8IBX - chains C and A of the 4 polymer chains in the assembly; structure by electron microscopy, 3.74 A resolution.

Chain C:
Molecule: Reverse transcriptase-like protein
Organism: Bombyx mori
UniProtKB: V9H052 (V9H052_BOMMO); residue numbers follow UniProt; this construct covers 1-1114
Sequence (1114 residues; each row starts with the number of its first residue):
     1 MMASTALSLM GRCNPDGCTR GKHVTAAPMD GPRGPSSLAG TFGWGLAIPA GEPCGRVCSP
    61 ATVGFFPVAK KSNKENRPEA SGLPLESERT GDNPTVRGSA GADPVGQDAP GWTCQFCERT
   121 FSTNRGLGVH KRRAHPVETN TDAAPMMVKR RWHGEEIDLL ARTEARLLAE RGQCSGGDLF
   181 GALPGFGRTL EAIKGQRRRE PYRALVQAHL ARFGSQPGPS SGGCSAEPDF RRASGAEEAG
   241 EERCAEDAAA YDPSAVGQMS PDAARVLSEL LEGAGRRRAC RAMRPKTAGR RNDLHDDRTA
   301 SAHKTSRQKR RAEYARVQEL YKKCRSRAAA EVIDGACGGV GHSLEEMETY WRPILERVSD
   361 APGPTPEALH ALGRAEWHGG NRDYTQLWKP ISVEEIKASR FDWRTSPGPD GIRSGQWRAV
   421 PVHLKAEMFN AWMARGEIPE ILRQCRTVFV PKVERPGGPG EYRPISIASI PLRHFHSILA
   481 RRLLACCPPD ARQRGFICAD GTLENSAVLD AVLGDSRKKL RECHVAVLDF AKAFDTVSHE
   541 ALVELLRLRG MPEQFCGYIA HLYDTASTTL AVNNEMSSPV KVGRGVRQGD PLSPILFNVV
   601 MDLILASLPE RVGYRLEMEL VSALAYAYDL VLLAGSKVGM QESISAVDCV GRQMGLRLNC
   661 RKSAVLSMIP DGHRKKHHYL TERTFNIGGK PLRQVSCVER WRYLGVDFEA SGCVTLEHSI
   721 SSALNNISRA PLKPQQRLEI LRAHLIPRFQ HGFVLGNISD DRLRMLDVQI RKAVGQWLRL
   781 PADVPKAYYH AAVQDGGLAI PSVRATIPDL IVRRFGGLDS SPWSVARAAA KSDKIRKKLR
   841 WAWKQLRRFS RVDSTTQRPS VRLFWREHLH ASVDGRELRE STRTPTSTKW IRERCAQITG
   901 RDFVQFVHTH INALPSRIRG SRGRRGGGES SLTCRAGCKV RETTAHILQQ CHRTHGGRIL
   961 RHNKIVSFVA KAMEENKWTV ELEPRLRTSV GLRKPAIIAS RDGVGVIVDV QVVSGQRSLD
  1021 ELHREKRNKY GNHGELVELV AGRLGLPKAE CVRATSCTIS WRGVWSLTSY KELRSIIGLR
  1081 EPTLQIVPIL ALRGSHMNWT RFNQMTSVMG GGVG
Unresolved in the structure: 1-110, 216-259, 284-304, 375-384, 1108-1114
Differences from the reference sequence: conflict Tyr628 (Asp in V9H052), Ala996 (Asp in V9H052)
Ion coordination: Zn2+ site 1: Cys114, Cys117, His130, His135; Zn2+ site 2: Cys934, Cys938, His946

Chain A:
Molecule: 60-nt DNA strand
Organism: Bombyx mori
Sequence (60 nucleotides; numbered 1 to 60; the number before each row is that of its first residue):
     1 CAAGCGCGGG TAAACGGCGG GAGTAACTAT GACTCTCTTA AGGTAGCCAA ATGCCTCGTC
Unresolved in the structure: 34-60

Chain C / chain A interface:
Contacting residue pairs (38; chain C residue first):
  Arg119(C) - DA25(A)  phosphate contact
  Arg119(C) - DA26(A)  salt bridge to the phosphate
  Thr123(C) - DT24(A)  phosphate contact
  Gly126(C) - DA25(A)  phosphate contact
  Val129(C) - DA25(A)  sugar contact
  Met146(C) - DG16(A)  phosphate contact
  Met147(C) - DG16(A)  phosphate contact
  Val148(C) - DC15(A)  phosphate contact
  Val148(C) - DG16(A)  hydrogen bond to the phosphate
  Lys149(C) - DA13(A)  base contact
  Lys149(C) - DA14(A)  hydrogen bond to the base
  Lys149(C) - DC15(A)  sugar contact
  Lys149(C) - DG16(A)  phosphate contact
  Arg151(C) - DG16(A)  hydrogen bond to the sugar
  Arg151(C) - DG17(A)  sugar contact
  Cys174(C) - DG8(A)  phosphate contact
  Ser175(C) - DC7(A)  phosphate contact
  Ser175(C) - DG8(A)  hydrogen bond to the phosphate
  Gly177(C) - DC7(A)  phosphate contact
  Lys194(C) - DG8(A)  base contact
  Lys194(C) - DG9(A)  hydrogen bond to the base
  Arg197(C) - DG8(A)  sugar contact
  Arg198(C) - DG9(A)  sugar contact
  Arg198(C) - DG10(A)  hydrogen bond to the base
  Lys519(C) - DC18(A)  phosphate contact
  Asp671(C) - DG17(A)  phosphate contact
  Gly672(C) - DG17(A)  hydrogen bond to the phosphate
  His673(C) - DG16(A)  hydrogen bond to the base
  His673(C) - DG17(A)  hydrogen bond to the base
  His673(C) - DC18(A)  base contact
  Lys675(C) - DG19(A)  base contact
  Ser759(C) - DT28(A)  phosphate contact
  Ser759(C) - DA29(A)  phosphate contact
  Asp760(C) - DA29(A)  hydrogen bond to the phosphate
  Asp761(C) - DT28(A)  phosphate contact
  Asp761(C) - DA29(A)  phosphate contact
  Arg848(C) - DA29(A)  hydrogen bond to the phosphate
  Arg848(C) - DT30(A)  salt bridge to the phosphate
Other interface residues (no listed pair), chain C (33 interface residues in all): Phe121, Arg125, His130, Arg150, Asp178, Glu191, Leu520, Glu522, Pro670
Other interface residues (no listed pair), chain A (20 interface residues in all): DT11, DG20, DG21

Overview:
The interface between chain C and chain A involves 33 residues on one side and 20 on the other; the contacts
include 11 hydrogen bonds and 2 salt bridges. Among the polar pairs are Lys149(C)-DA14(A), Lys194(C)-DG9(A)
and Arg198(C)-DG10(A).
Chain C is Reverse transcriptase-like protein and chain A is a 60-nt DNA strand, both from Bombyx mori; the
structure, Structure of R2 with 3'UTR and DNA in unwinding state, was determined by electron microscopy,
deposited together with 8IBW, 8IBY and 8IBZ.
